PDB entry 4R9U | X-ray diffraction, 2.79 A resolution | chains A and C of the 4 polymer chains in the assembly

== Chain A ==
Protein: Vitamin B12 import system permease protein BtuC
From: Escherichia coli
Notes: EC 3.6.3.33
UniProtKB: P06609 (BTUC_ECOLI); residues 1-326 here = UniProt positions 1-326
Amino-acid sequence (333 residues; each row starts with the number of its first residue; numbers below 1 keep their minus sign (Gly-6 is residue -6)):
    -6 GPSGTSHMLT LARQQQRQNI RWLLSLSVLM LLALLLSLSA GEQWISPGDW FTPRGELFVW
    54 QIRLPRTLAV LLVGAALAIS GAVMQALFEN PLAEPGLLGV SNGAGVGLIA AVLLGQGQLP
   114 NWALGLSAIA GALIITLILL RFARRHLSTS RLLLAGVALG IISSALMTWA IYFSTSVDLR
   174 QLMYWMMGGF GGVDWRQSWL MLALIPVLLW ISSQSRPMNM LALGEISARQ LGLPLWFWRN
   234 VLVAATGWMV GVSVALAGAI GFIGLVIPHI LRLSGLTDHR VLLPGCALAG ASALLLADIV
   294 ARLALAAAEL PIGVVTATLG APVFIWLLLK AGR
Disordered / not traced: -6 to 0, 325-326
Sequence notes: expression tag (-6 to 0); engineered mutation Ser18 (Cys in P06609), Ser32 (Cys in P06609), Ser120 (Cys in P06609), Ser156 (Cys in P06609), Ser205 (Cys in P06609), Ser206 (Cys in P06609), Ser267 (Cys in P06609)
From the paper describing this entry:
  - conformationally variable residues (loop rearrangement): Asn83 to Leu85, Ser141 to Ser143

== Chain C ==
Protein: Vitamin B12 import ATP-binding protein BtuD
From: Escherichia coli
Notes: EC 3.6.3.33
UniProtKB: P06611 (BTUD_ECOLI); numbering as in UniProt (aligned over 1-249)
Amino-acid sequence (249 residues; numbered 1 to 249; the number before each row is that of its first residue):
     1 MSIVMQLQDV AESTRLGPLS GEVRAGEILH LVGPNGAGKS TLLARMAGMT SGKGSIQFAG
    61 QPLEAWSATK LALHRAYLSQ QQTPPFATPV WHYLTLHQHD KTRTELLNDV AGALALDDKL
   121 GRSTNQLSGG EWQRVRLAAV VLQITPQANP AGQLLLLDQP MCSLDVAQQS ALDKILSALS
   181 QQGLAIVMSS HDLNHTLRHA HRAWLLKGGK MLASGRREEV LTPPNLAQAY GMNFRRLDIE
   241 GHRMLISTI
Disordered / not traced: 1
Sequence notes: engineered mutation Gln159 (Glu in P06611), Cys162 (Asn in P06611), Ser180 (Cys in P06611)
Swiss-Prot annotation at these positions:
  - binding site (ATP): Gly33 to Ser40
Ion coordination: Mg2+: Ser40, Gln80 (together with AMP-PNP)
Ligand contacts:
  - AMP-PNP (ANP; phosphoaminophosphonic acid-adenylate ester), molecule 1: Arg15, Pro34, Asn35, Gly36, Ala37, Gly38, Lys39, Ser40, Thr41, Gln80, Gln159, His191
  - AMP-PNP (ANP), molecule 2: Arg122, Asn125, Gln126, Leu127, Ser128, Gly129, Gly130, Glu131, Ser163

== Chain A / chain C interface ==
Pairs across the interface - 32 pairs, chain A then chain C:
  Met1(A) with Thr104(C); Leu107(C); Asn108(C), hydrogen bond (backbone-side chain)
  Leu4(A) with Trp91(C); Leu120(C); Gly121(C)
  Gln8(A) with Trp91(C)
  Arg209(A) with Lys101(C)
  Asn212(A) with Leu96(C)
  Ala215(A) with Pro85(C)
  Leu216(A) with Pro85(C), hydrophobic; Tyr93(C), hydrophobic
  Ile219(A) with Met49(C), hydrophobic
  Ser220(A) with Gln82(C), hydrogen bond
  Arg222(A) with Met49(C), hydrogen bond (side chain-backbone)
  Gln223(A) with Met49(C); Ala72(C); Arg75(C), hydrogen bond (backbone-side chain); Ala76(C); Tyr77(C), hydrogen bond (side chain-backbone); Gln143(C), hydrogen bond
  Leu224(A) with Ala72(C); Leu96(C); His97(C); Gln143(C)
  Gly225(A) with Ala68(C); Thr69(C), hydrogen bond (backbone-side chain); Ala72(C)
  Leu226(A) with Ala68(C)
  Thr270(A) with Ala87(C)
  Asp271(A) with His92(C), salt bridge
  Arg273(A) with His92(C)
Interface residues without a listed pair, chain A (20 interface residues in all): Leu2, Met213, Pro227
Interface residues without a listed pair, chain C (25 interface residues in all): Gly48, Ser79, Phe86

== In short ==
20 residues of chain A and 25 residues of chain C are in contact; the contacts include 7 hydrogen bonds and 1
salt bridge. Polar contacts include Asp271(A)-His92(C), Met1(A)-Asn108(C) and Ser220(A)-Gln82(C). Chain C
binds AMP-PNP. Curated annotation (UniProt) lists 8 ATP-binding residues on chain C. The paper reports
conformational variability at Asn83(A) and Ser141(A).
Here chain A is Vitamin B12 import system permease protein BtuC and chain C is Vitamin B12 import ATP-binding
protein BtuD, both from Escherichia coli. Entry 4R9U (Structure of vitamin B12 transporter BtuCD in a
nucleotide-bound outward facing state) was determined by X-ray diffraction.
